Entry 6I7T (electron microscopy, 4.61 A resolution (low resolution: residue-level contacts below are approximate; hydrogen-bond / salt-bridge calls are withheld)); this record covers chains G and F of the 16 polymer chains in the assembly.

== Chain G ==
Protein: Translation initiation factor eIF-2B subunit epsilon
Source organism: Saccharomyces cerevisiae
UniProt: P32501 (EI2BE_YEAST); residue numbers follow UniProt; this construct covers 1-712
Amino-acid sequence (712 residues; each row starts with the number of its first residue):
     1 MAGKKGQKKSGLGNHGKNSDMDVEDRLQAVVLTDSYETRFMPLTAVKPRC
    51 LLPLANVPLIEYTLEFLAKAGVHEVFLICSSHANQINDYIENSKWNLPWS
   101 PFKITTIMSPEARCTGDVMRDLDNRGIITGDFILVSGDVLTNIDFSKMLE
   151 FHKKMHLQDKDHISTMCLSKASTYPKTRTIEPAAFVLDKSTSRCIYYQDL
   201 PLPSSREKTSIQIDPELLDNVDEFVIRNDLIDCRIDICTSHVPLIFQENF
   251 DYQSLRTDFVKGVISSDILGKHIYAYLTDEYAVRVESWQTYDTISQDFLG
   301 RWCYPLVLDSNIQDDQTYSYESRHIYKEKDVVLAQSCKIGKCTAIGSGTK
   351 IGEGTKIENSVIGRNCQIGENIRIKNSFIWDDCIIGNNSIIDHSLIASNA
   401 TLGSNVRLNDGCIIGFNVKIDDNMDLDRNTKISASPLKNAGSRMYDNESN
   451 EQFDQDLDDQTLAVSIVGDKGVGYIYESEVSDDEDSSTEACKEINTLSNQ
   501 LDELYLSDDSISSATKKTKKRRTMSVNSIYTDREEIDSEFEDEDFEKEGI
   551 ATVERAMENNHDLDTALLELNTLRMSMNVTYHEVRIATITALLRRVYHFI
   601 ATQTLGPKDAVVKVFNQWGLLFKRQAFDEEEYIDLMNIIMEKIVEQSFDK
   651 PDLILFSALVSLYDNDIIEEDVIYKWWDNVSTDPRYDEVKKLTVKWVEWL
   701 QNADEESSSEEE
Disordered / not traced: 1-23, 434-712
Swiss-Prot annotation at these positions:
  - modified residue (Phosphoserine): S478, S481, S507, S525, S538, S707
  - mutagenesis: T552 (T552I: Reduced exchange activity), E569 (E569A: Lethal), S576 (S576N: Reduced exchange activity), L655 to W677 (Abolishes binding to SUI3), W696 to E706 (Abolishes binding to SUI3; probably impairs the conversion of eIF-2-GDP to eIF-2-GTP)

== Chain F ==
Protein: Translation initiation factor eIF-2B subunit beta
Source organism: Saccharomyces cerevisiae
UniProt: P32502 (EI2BB_YEAST); numbering as in UniProt (aligned over 1-381)
Amino-acid sequence (381 residues; row label = number of the first residue in the row):
     1 MSSQAFTSVHPNAATSDVNVTIDTFVAKLKRRQVQGSYAIALETLQLLMR
    51 FISAARWNHVNDLIEQIRDLGNSLEKAHPTAFSCGNVIRRILAVLRDEVE
   101 EDTMSTTVTSTSVAEPLISSMFNLLQKPEQPHQNRKNSSGSSSMKTKTDY
   151 RQVAIQGIKDLIDEIKNIDEGIQQIAIDLIHDHEILLTPTPDSKTVLKFL
   201 ITARERSNRTFTVLVTEGFPNNTKNAHEFAKKLAQHNIETLVVPDSAVFA
   251 LMSRVGKVIIGTKAVFVNGGTISSNSGVSSVCECAREFRTPVFAVAGLYK
   301 LSPLYPFDVEKFVEFGGSQRILPRMDPRKRLDTVNQITDYVPPENIDIYI
   351 TNVGGFNPSFIYRIAWDNYKQIDVHLDKNKA
Disordered / not traced: 1-15, 130-141

== Chain G / chain F interface ==
Pairs across the interface (32; chain G residue first):
  E65(G) with R31(F)
  K69(G) with R31(F); Q33(F)
  W99(G) with V20(F); D23(F)
  S172(G) with R324(F)
  T173(G) with R324(F); M325(F); D326(F); P327(F)
  Y174(G) with M325(F); P327(F)
  T177(G) with R328(F)
  E280(G) with Q319(F)
  Q296(G) with R330(F)
  D297(G) with R330(F)
  R301(G) with G316(F); G317(F); S318(F)
  W302(G) with S318(F); Q319(F); L322(F); M325(F)
  Y304(G) with G316(F); G317(F); R320(F)
  I312(G) with K30(F); R31(F)
  Y320(G) with F315(F)
  H324(G) with D332(F); T333(F)
  K341(G) with D332(F)
Other interface residues (no listed pair), chain G (25 interface residues in all): Y281, T293, C303, L306, S310, Q313, S322, C342
Other interface residues (no listed pair), chain F (22 interface residues in all): A77, E310

== Summary ==
25 residues of chain G and 22 residues of chain F are in contact. From UniProt: 14 mutagenesis sites on chain
G.
Here chain G is Translation initiation factor eIF-2B subunit epsilon and chain F is Translation initiation
factor eIF-2B subunit beta, both from Saccharomyces cerevisiae. Entry 6I7T (eIF2B:eIF2 complex) was determined
by electron microscopy (same publication as 6I3M).
